PDB entry 1EP2 | X-ray diffraction, 2.40 A resolution | chains A and B

[Chain A]
Protein: Dihydroorotate dehydrogenase B (pyrd subunit)
Source organism: Lactococcus lactis
Notes: EC 1.3.3.1
Reference sequence: P54322 (PYRDB_LACLC); residue numbers follow UniProt; this construct covers 1-311
Chain sequence (311 residues; each row starts with the number of its first residue):
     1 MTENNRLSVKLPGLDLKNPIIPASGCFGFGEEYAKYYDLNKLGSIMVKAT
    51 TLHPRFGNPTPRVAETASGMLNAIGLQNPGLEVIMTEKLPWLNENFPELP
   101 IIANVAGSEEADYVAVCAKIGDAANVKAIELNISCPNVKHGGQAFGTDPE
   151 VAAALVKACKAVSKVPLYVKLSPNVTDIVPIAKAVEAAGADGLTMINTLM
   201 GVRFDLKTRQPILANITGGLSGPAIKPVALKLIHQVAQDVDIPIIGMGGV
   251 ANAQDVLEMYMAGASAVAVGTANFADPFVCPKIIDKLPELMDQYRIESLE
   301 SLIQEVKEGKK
Disordered / not traced: 1-2, 138-141
Construct notes: conflict Ala123 (Arg in P54322), Asp255 (Val in P54322), Ala266 (Arg in P54322)
Ligand contacts:
  - FMN (flavin mononucleotide): Ala23, Ser24, Gly25, Cys26, Lys48, Ala49, Met70, Asn72, Ile74, Asn104, Glu130, Asn132, Lys170, Ile196, Asn197, Thr198, Ser221, Gly222, Ile225, Met247, Gly248, Gly249, Val250, Val269, Gly270, Thr271, Phe274
  - orotic acid (ORO): Lys48, Asn72, Ala73, Ile74, Gly75, Leu76, Asn132, Cys135, Pro136, Asn137, Asn197, Thr198, Gly219
UniProt features mapped onto this chain:
  - active site: Cys135 (Nucleophile)
  - binding site (FMN): Ser24, Lys48, Ala49, Asn104, Asn132, Lys170, Ile196, Gly222, Gly248, Gly249, Gly270, Thr271
  - binding site (substrate): Lys48, Asn72 to Leu76, Asn132, Asn197, Thr198

[Chain B]
Protein: Dihydroorotate dehydrogenase B (pyrk subunit)
Source organism: Lactococcus lactis
Notes: EC 1.3.3.1
Reference sequence: P56968 (PYRK_LACLC); residues 2-262 here = UniProt positions 2-262
Chain sequence (261 residues; numbered 2 to 262; the number before each row is that of its first residue):
     2 SQLQEMMTVVSQREVAYNIFEMVLKGTLVDEMDLPGQFLHLAVPNGAMLL
    52 RRPISISSWDKRAKTCTILYRIGDETTGTYKLSKLESGAKVDVMGPLGNG
   102 FPVAEVTSTDKILIIGGGIGVPPLYELAKQLEKTGCQMTILLGFASENVK
   152 ILENEFSNLKNVTLKIATDDGSYGTKGHVGMLMNEIDFEVDALYTCGAPA
   202 MLKAVAKKYDQLERLYISMESRMACGIGACYACVEHDKEDESHALKVCED
   252 GPVFLGKQLSL
Metal / ion sites: 2Fe-2S cluster Fe: Cys226, Cys231, Cys234, Cys249
Ligand contacts:
  - FAD (flavin-adenine dinucleotide): Phe39, Met49, Leu51, Arg52, Arg53, Pro54, Ile55, Ser56, Leu70, Tyr71, Arg72, Thr77, Thr78, Gly79, Thr80, Ile120, Pro123, Met220, Glu221, Ser222, Arg223, Met224, Pro253
  - 2Fe-2S cluster (FES): Met224, Ala225, Cys226, Gly227, Gly229, Ala230, Cys231, Tyr232, Ala233, Cys234, Lys247, Cys249

[Interface between chain A and chain B]
Residue-residue contacts - 45 pairs, chain A then chain B:
  Gly25(A) - Cys231(B)
  Gly28(A) - Ala230(B)
  Phe29(A) - Tyr232(B)
  Glu32(A) - Ile228(B)
  Glu32(A) - Gly229(B)
  Glu32(A) - Ala230(B)
  Glu32(A) - Glu250(B)
  Tyr33(A) - Ile228(B)
  Tyr33(A) - Ala230(B)  hydrophobic
  Lys35(A) - Leu4(B)
  Tyr36(A) - Leu4(B)  hydrophobic
  Tyr36(A) - Met95(B)
  Tyr36(A) - Leu98(B)
  Tyr36(A) - Ile228(B)
  Phe56(A) - Val235(B)  hydrophobic
  Phe56(A) - His237(B)
  Phe56(A) - Ala245(B)  hydrophobic
  Thr60(A) - Ala233(B)
  Thr60(A) - Val235(B)
  Pro61(A) - Arg223(B)
  Arg62(A) - Tyr232(B)  hydrogen bond (side chain-backbone)
  Arg62(A) - Ala233(B)
  Val63(A) - Arg223(B)
  Val63(A) - Met224(B)
  Val63(A) - Ala233(B)  hydrophobic
  Glu65(A) - Met49(B)
  Glu65(A) - Leu50(B)  hydrogen bond (side chain-backbone)
  Glu65(A) - Leu51(B)  hydrogen bond (side chain-backbone)
  Glu65(A) - Arg53(B)  salt bridge
  Thr66(A) - Ala48(B)
  Ala67(A) - Ala48(B)
  Ser68(A) - Ala48(B)  hydrogen bond (backbone-backbone)
  Ser68(A) - Leu50(B)
  Ile74(A) - Cys231(B)
  Ile74(A) - Ala233(B)  hydrophobic
  Gln77(A) - Tyr232(B)
  Gln77(A) - Val235(B)
  Gln77(A) - Ala245(B)
  Pro223(A) - Leu50(B)
  Phe274(A) - Cys226(B)  hydrophobic
  Phe274(A) - Cys231(B)  hydrophobic
  Ala275(A) - Leu50(B)
  Ala275(A) - Arg52(B)  hydrogen bond (backbone-side chain)
  Asp276(A) - Gln5(B)
  Phe278(A) - Gln5(B)
Interface residues without a listed pair, chain A (30 interface residues in all): Cys26, Phe27, Ala64, Gly69, Met70, Ile212, Pro277
Interface residues without a listed pair, chain B (27 interface residues in all): Gly47, Ala225, Glu236, Lys247

[Overview]
30 residues of chain A and 27 residues of chain B are in contact, with 5 hydrogen bonds and 1 salt bridge.
Polar contacts include Glu65(A)-Arg53(B), Arg62(A)-Tyr232(B) and Glu65(A)-Leu50(B). Ligands of chain A: flavin
mononucleotide and orotic acid.
Chain A is Dihydroorotate dehydrogenase B (pyrd subunit) and chain B is Dihydroorotate dehydrogenase B (pyrk
subunit), both from Lactococcus lactis; the structure, Crystal structure of lactococcus lactis dihydroorotate
dehydrogenase B complexed with orotate, was determined by X-ray diffraction (same publication as 1EP1 and
1EP3).
